PDB entry 1FFA | X-ray diffraction, 1.69 A resolution | chain A

== Chain A ==
Name: Cutinase
From: Nectria haematococca mpVI
Notes: EC 3.1.1.3
UniProtKB: P00590 (CUTI1_FUSSO); residues 1-214 here correspond to UniProt positions 17-230 (UniProt number = residue number + 16)
Sequence (214 residues; numbered 1 to 214; the number before each row is that of its first residue):
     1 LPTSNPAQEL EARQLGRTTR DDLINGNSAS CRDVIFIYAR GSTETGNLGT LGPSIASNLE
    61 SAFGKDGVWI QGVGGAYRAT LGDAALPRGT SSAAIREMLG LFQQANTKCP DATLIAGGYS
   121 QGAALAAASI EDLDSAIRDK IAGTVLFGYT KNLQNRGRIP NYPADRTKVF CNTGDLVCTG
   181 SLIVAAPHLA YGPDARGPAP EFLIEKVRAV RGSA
Unresolved in the structure: 1-16, 214
Sequence notes: engineered mutation A84 (Asn100 in P00590)
Swiss-Prot annotation at these positions:
  - active site: S120 (Nucleophile), D175, H188 (Proton donor/acceptor)
  - site (Transition state stabilizer): S42, Q121
  - modified residue: G16 (N-D-glucuronoyl glycine)
Cystine bridges: C31-C109, C171-C178

== Overview ==
Curated annotation (UniProt) lists 3 active-site residues.
Chain A is Cutinase (Nectria haematococca mpVI); the structure, Contribution of cutinase serine 42 side chain
to the stabilization of the oxyanion transition state, was determined by X-ray diffraction (same publication
as 1FFB, 1FFC, 1FFD and 1FFE).
